PDB entry 6FKI | electron microscopy, 4.30 A resolution (low resolution: residue-level contacts below are approximate; hydrogen-bond / salt-bridge calls are withheld) | chains A and B of the 26 polymer chains in the assembly

== Chain A ==
Protein: ATP synthase subunit alpha, chloroplastic
Organism: Spinacia oleracea
Notes: EC 3.6.3.14
UniProtKB: P06450 (ATPA_SPIOL); residues 1-507 here = UniProt positions 1-507
Chain sequence (507 residues; row label = number of the first residue in the row):
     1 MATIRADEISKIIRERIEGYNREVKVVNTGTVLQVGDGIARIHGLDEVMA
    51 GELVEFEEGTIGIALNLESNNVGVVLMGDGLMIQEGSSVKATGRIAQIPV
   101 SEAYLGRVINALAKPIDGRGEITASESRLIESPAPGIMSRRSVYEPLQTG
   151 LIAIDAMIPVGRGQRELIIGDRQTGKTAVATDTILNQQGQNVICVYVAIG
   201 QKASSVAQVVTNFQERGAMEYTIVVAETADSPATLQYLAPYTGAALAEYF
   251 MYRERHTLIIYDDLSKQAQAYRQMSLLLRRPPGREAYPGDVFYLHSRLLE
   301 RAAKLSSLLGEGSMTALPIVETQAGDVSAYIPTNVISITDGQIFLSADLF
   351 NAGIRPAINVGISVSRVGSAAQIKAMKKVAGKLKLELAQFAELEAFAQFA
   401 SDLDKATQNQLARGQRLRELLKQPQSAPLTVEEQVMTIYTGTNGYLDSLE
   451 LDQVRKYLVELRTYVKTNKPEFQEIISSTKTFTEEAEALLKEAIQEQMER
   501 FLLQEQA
Unresolved in the structure: 1-2, 504-507
Bound ions: Mg2+: T177 (together with ATP)
Residues lining bound ligands: ATP (adenosine-5'-triphosphate): D171, R172, Q173, T174, G175, K176, T177, A178, F350, R355, P356, Q423, P424, Q425
Curated features (UniProtKB/Swiss-Prot):
  - binding site (ATP): G170 to T177
  - site: S363 (Required for activity)

== Chain B ==
Protein: ATP synthase subunit beta, chloroplastic
Organism: Spinacia oleracea
Notes: EC 3.6.3.14
UniProtKB: P00825 (ATPB_SPIOL); numbering as in UniProt (aligned over 1-498)
Chain sequence (498 residues; row label = number of the first residue in the row):
     1 MRINPTTSDPGVSTLEKKNLGRIAQIIGPVLDVAFPPGKMPNIYNALIVK
    51 GRDTAGQPMNVTCEVQQLLGNNRVRAVAMSATDGLTRGMEVIDTGAPLSV
   101 PVGGATLGRIFNVLGEPVDNLGPVDTRTTSPIHRSAPAFTQLDTKLSIFE
   151 TGIKVVDLLAPYRRGGKIGLFGGAGVGKTVLIMELINNIAKAHGGVSVFG
   201 GVGERTREGNDLYMEMKESGVINEQNIAESKVALVYGQMNEPPGARMRVG
   251 LTALTMAEYFRDVNEQDVLLFIDNIFRFVQAGSEVSALLGRMPSAVGYQP
   301 TLSTEMGSLQERITSTKEGSITSIQAVYVPADDLTDPAPATTFAHLDATT
   351 VLSRGLAAKGIYPAVDPLDSTSTMLQPRIVGEEHYEIAQRVKETLQRYKE
   401 LQDIIAILGLDELSEEDRLTVARARKIERFLSQPFFVAEVFTGSPGKYVG
   451 LAETIRGFQLILSGELDSLPEQAFYLVGNIDEATAKAMNLEMESKLKK
Unresolved in the structure: 1-16, 495-498
Bound ions: Mg2+: T179 (together with ADP)
Residues lining bound ligands:
  - ADP (adenosine-5'-diphosphate): G173, A174, G175, V176, G177, K178, T179, V180, R205, E208, Y362, F435, A438, F441, T442
  - ATP (adenosine-5'-triphosphate): T373, L375, Q376, Y385
Curated features (UniProtKB/Swiss-Prot):
  - binding site (ATP): G172 to T179

== How chain A and chain B interact ==
Residue-residue contacts (87; chain A residue first):
  G44(A) - R87(B)
  L45(A) - R87(B)
  D46(A) - R87(B)
  E47(A) - T86(B)
  V48(A) - L85(B)
  V48(A) - T86(B)
  M49(A) - G84(B)
  M49(A) - L85(B)
  M49(A) - T86(B)
  A50(A) - T82(B)
  A50(A) - D83(B)
  A50(A) - G84(B)
  A50(A) - L85(B)
  L65(A) - I26(B)
  L65(A) - G28(B)
  N66(A) - I26(B)
  N66(A) - I27(B)
  L67(A) - Q25(B)
  L67(A) - I26(B)
  L67(A) - L85(B)
  L67(A) - R87(B)
  E68(A) - Q25(B)
  E68(A) - R87(B)
  S69(A) - A24(B)
  S69(A) - Q25(B)
  N71(A) - R87(B)
  V72(A) - R87(B)
  I95(A) - D83(B)
  I95(A) - G84(B)
  A134(A) - N240(B)
  G136(A) - T206(B)
  I137(A) - I110(B)
  I137(A) - V118(B)
  I137(A) - T206(B)
  I137(A) - G209(B)
  I137(A) - N210(B)
  I137(A) - Y236(B)
  M138(A) - V118(B)
  M138(A) - D119(B)
  M138(A) - N120(B)
  R140(A) - N210(B)
  R141(A) - N210(B)
  S142(A) - D211(B)
  S142(A) - M214(B)
  R165(A) - R205(B)
  P281(A) - P293(B)
  P282(A) - V296(B)
  P282(A) - G297(B)
  G283(A) - V296(B)
  G283(A) - G297(B)
  R284(A) - V296(B)
  R284(A) - D333(B)
  R284(A) - D336(B)
  G289(A) - E284(B)
  D290(A) - E284(B)
  F292(A) - M239(B)
  F292(A) - R246(B)
  F292(A) - R277(B)
  F292(A) - Q280(B)
  Y293(A) - M239(B)
  Y293(A) - N240(B)
  Y293(A) - E241(B)
  Y293(A) - P242(B)
  Y293(A) - R246(B)
  Y293(A) - E284(B)
  S296(A) - M239(B)
  E300(A) - R205(B)
  E300(A) - T206(B)
  E300(A) - M239(B)
  S328(A) - A331(B)
  S328(A) - D332(B)
  T333(A) - A174(B)
  T333(A) - Y328(B)
  I336(A) - A174(B)
  I336(A) - R205(B)
  S337(A) - A174(B)
  S337(A) - R205(B)
  S337(A) - M239(B)
  S337(A) - R277(B)
  I338(A) - R205(B)
  I338(A) - M239(B)
  T339(A) - R205(B)
  D340(A) - R205(B)
  D340(A) - R207(B)
  R366(A) - R207(B)
  R366(A) - V440(B)
  R366(A) - F441(B)
Other interface residues (no listed pair), chain A (45 interface residues in all): G51, N70, P135, N334
Other interface residues (no listed pair), chain B (48 interface residues in all): R73, G175, E204, Y213, P243, A287

== In short ==
45 residues of chain A face 48 of chain B across their interface. Bound to chain A: ATP. Ligands of chain B:
ADP and ATP. From UniProt: 8 ATP-binding residues on chain A; 8 ATP-binding residues on chain B.
Here chain A is ATP synthase subunit alpha, chloroplastic and chain B is ATP synthase subunit beta,
chloroplastic, both from Spinacia oleracea. Entry 6FKI (Chloroplast F1Fo conformation 3) was determined by
electron microscopy (same publication as 6FKF and 6FKH).
